1Z1B - chains G and B of the 7 polymer chains in the assembly; structure by X-ray diffraction, 3.80 A resolution.

Chain G:
Molecule: 26-nt DNA strand
Sequence (26 nucleotides; numbered 27 to 52; the number before each row is that of its first residue):
    27 CGGTATTTTG ACTGATAGTG ACCTGT
Unresolved in the structure: 27

Chain B:
Name: Integrase
From: Enterobacteria phage lambda
Reference sequence: P03700 (VINT_LAMBD); numbering as in UniProt (aligned over 1-356)
Chain sequence (356 residues; row label = number of the first residue in the row):
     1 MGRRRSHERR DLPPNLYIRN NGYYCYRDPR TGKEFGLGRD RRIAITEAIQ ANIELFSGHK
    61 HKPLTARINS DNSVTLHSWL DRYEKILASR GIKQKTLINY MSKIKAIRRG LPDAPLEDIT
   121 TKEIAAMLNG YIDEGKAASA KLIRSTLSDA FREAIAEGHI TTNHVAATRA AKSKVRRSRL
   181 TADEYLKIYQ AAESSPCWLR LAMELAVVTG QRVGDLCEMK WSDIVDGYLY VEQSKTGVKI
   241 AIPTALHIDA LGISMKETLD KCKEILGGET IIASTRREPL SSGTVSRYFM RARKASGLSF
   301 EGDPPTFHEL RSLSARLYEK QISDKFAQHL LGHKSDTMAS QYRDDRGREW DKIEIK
Unresolved in the structure: 1-6
Modified residues: Tyr-342 (o-phosphotyrosine; PTR)
Differences from the reference sequence: engineered mutation Lys-174 (Glu in P03700); modified residue (342)
UniProt features mapped onto this chain:
  - active site: Arg-212, Lys-235, His-308, Arg-311, His-333, Tyr-342 (O-(3'-phospho-DNA)-tyrosine intermediate)
  - mutagenesis: Glu-47 (E47A: Complete loss of interaction with the integrase)
Reported in the primary citation:
  - binding site for the 26-nt DNA strand (chain G): Asn-15, Asn-20
  - binding site for the 26-nt DNA strand: Glu-34, Gly-36
  - specificity-determining residues: Tyr-17, Arg-27

Interface between chain G and chain B:
Contacting residue pairs - 14 pairs, chain G then chain B:
  DA43(G) with Tyr-17(B), sugar contact; Arg-27(B), base contact
  DG44(G) with His-7(B), phosphate contact; Pro-14(B), phosphate contact; Asn-15(B), hydrogen bond to the phosphate; Tyr-17(B), hydrogen bond to the phosphate; Arg-27(B), hydrogen bond to the base
  DT45(G) with His-7(B), phosphate contact; Glu-8(B), phosphate contact; Tyr-17(B), base contact; Arg-27(B), hydrogen bond to the base
  DG46(G) with Arg-19(B), hydrogen bond to the base; Asn-20(B), sugar contact
  DA47(G) with Asn-20(B), phosphate contact
Other interface residues (no listed pair), chain B (9 interface residues in all): Pro-29

Summary:
5 residues of chain G and 9 residues of chain B are in contact, with 5 hydrogen bonds. Polar pairs include
DG44(G)/Arg-27(B), DT45(G)/Arg-27(B) and DG46(G)/Arg-19(B). The paper reports a binding site for the 26-nt DNA
strand (chain G) at Asn-15(B) and Asn-20(B); a binding site for the 26-nt DNA strand at Glu-34(B) and
Gly-36(B).
Chain G is a 26-nt DNA strand and chain B is Integrase (Enterobacteria phage lambda); the structure, Crystal
structure of a lambda integrase dimer bound to a COC' core site, was determined by X-ray diffraction (same
publication as 1Z19 and 1Z1G).
